7P5Z - chains F and X of the 16 polymer chains in the assembly; structure by electron microscopy, 3.30 A resolution.

[Chain F]
Molecule: DNA replication licensing factor MCM7
From: Saccharomyces cerevisiae (strain ATCC 204508 / S288c)
Notes: EC 3.6.4.12
UniProt: P38132 (MCM7_YEAST); residues 1-845 here = UniProt positions 1-845
Sequence (845 residues; each row starts with the number of its first residue):
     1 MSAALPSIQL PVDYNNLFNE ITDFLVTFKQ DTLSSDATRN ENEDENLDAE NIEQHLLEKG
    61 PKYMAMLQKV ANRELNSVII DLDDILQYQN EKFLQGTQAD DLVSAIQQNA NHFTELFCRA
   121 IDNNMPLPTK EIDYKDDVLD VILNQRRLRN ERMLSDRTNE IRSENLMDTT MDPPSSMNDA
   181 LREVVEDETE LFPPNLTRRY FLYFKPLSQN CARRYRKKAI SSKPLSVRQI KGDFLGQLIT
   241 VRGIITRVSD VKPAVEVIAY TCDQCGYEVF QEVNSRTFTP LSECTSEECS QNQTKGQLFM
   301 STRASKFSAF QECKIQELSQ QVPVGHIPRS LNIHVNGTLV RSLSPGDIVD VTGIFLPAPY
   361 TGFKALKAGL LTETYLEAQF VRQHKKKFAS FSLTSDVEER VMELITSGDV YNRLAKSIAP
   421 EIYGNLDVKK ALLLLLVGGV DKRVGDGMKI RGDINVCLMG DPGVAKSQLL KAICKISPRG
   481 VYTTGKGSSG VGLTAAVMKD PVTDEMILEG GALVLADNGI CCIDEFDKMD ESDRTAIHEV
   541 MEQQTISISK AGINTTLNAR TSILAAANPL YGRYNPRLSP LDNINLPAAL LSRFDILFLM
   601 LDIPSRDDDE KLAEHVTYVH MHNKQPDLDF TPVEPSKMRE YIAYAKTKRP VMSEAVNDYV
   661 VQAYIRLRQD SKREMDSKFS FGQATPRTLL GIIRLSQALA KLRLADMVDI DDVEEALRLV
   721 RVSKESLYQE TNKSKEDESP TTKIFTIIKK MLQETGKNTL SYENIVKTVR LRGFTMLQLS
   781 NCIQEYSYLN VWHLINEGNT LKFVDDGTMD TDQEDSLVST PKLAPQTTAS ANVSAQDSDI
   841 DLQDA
Not modelled in the structure: 1-2, 32-58, 167-177, 730-845
Swiss-Prot annotation at these positions:
  - motif: Ser592 to Asp595 (Arginine finger)
  - binding site (ATP): Tyr423, Gly463, Ala465, Lys466, Ser467, Asn568, Arg593, Arg687
  - modified residue: Thr811 (Phosphothreonine), Ser819 (Phosphoserine), Ser838 (Phosphoserine)
  - mutagenesis: Lys466 (K466A: Loss of MCM2-7 complex helicase activity)
Bound ions: Zn2+: Cys262, Cys265, Cys284, Cys289; Mg2+: Ser467 (together with ADP)
Residues lining bound ligands:
  - ADP (adenosine-5'-diphosphate), molecule 1: Glu421, Ile422, Tyr423, Asn425, Asp461, Pro462, Gly463, Val464, Ala465, Lys466, Ser467, Gln468, Leu612, Val616
  - ADP, molecule 2: Ile450, Glu542, Arg593, Pro686, Arg687, Leu690

[Chain X]
Molecule: 53-nt DNA strand
Sequence (53 nucleotides; each row starts with the number of its first residue):
     1 GCATGCATGC GCATGCATGC ATGCATGCTG CATGCATGCA TGCGCATGCA TGC

[How chain F and chain X interact]
Residue-residue contacts (4; chain F residue first):
  Phe363(F) - DG19(X)  phosphate contact
  Lys364(F) - DG19(X)  salt bridge to the phosphate
  Ala551(F) - DG11(X)  phosphate contact
  Ala551(F) - DC12(X)  phosphate contact
Interface residues without a listed pair, chain F (5 interface residues in all): Gly362, Lys550
Interface residues without a listed pair, chain X (5 interface residues in all): DT18, DC20

[Overview]
The chain F/chain X interface involves 5 residues from each chain; the contacts include 1 salt bridge. The
salt-bridged pair is Lys364(F)-DG19(X). Ligands of chain F: ADP. Curated annotation (UniProt) lists 8
ATP-binding residues and one mutagenesis site on chain F.
Here chain F is DNA replication licensing factor MCM7 (Saccharomyces cerevisiae (strain ATCC 204508 / S288c))
and chain X is a 53-nt DNA strand. Entry 7P5Z (Structure of a DNA-loaded MCM double hexamer engaged with the
Dbf4-dependent kinase) was determined by electron microscopy, deposited together with 7P30.
